Entry 8RNA (electron microscopy, 3.57 A resolution); this record covers chains C and E of the 10 polymer chains in the assembly.

Chain C:
Protein: Polymerase basic protein 2
Source organism: Influenza B virus (B/Memphis/13/2003)
UniProtKB: Q5V8X3 (Q5V8X3_9INFB); numbering as in UniProt (aligned over 1-770)
Sequence (799 residues; numbered 1 to 799; the number before each row is that of its first residue):
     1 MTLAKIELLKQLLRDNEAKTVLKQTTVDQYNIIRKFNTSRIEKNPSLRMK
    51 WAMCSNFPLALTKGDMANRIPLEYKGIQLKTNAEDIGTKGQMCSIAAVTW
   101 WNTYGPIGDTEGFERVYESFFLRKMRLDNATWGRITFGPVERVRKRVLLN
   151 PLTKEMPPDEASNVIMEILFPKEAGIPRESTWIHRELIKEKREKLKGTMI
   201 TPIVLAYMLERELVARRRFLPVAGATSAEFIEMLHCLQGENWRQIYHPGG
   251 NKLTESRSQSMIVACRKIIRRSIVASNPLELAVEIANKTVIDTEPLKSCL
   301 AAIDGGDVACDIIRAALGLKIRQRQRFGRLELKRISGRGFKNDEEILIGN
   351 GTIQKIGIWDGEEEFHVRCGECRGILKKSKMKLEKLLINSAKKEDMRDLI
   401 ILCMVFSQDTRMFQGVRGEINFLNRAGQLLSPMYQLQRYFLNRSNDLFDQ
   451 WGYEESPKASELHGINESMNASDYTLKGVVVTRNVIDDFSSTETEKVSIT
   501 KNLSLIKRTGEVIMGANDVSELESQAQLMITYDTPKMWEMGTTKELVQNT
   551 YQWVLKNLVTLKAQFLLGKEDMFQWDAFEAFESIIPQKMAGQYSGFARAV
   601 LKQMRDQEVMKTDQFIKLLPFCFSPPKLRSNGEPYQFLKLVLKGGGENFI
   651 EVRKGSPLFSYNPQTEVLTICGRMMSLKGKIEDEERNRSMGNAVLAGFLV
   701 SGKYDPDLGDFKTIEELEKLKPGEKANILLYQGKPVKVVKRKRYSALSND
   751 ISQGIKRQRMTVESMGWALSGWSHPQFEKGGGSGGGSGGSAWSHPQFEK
Disordered / not traced: 250-255, 767-799
Sequence notes: expression tag (771-799)

Chain E:
Protein: RNA-directed RNA polymerase catalytic subunit
Source organism: Influenza B virus (B/Memphis/13/2003)
Notes: EC 2.7.7.48
UniProtKB: Q5V8Y6 (Q5V8Y6_9INFB); numbering as in UniProt (aligned over 1-752)
Sequence (752 residues; row label = number of the first residue in the row):
     1 MNINPYFLFIDVPIQAAISTTFPYTGVPPYSHGTGTGYTIDTVIRTHEYS
    51 NKGKQYISDVTGCTMVDPTNGPLPEDNEPSAYAQLDCVLEALDRMDEEHP
   101 GLFQAASQNAMETLMVTTVDKLTQGRQTFDWTVCRNQPAATALNTTITSF
   151 RLNDLNGADKGGLIPFCQDIIDSLDRPEMTFFSVKNIKKKLPAKNRKGFL
   201 IKRIPMKVKDKITKVEYIKRALSLNTMTKDAERGKLKRRAIATAGIQIRG
   251 FVLVVENLAKNICENLEQSGLPVGGNEKKAKLSNAVAKMLSNCPPGGISM
   301 TVTGDNTKWNECLNPRIFLAMTERITRDSPIWFRDFCSIAPVLFSNKIAR
   351 LGKGFMITSKTKRLKAQIPCPDLFSIPLERYNEETRAKLKKLKPFFNEEG
   401 TASLSPGMMMGMFNMLSTVLGVAALGIKNIGNKEYLWDGLQSSDDFALFV
   451 NAKDEETCMEGINDFYRTCKLLGINMSKKKSYCNETGMFEFTSMFYRDGF
   501 VSNFAMELPSFGVAGVNESADMAIGMTIIKNNMINNGMGPATAQTAIQLF
   551 IADYRYTYKCHRGDSKVEGKRMKIIKELWENTKGRDGLLVADGGPNIYNL
   601 RNLHIPEIVLKYNLMDPEYKGRLLHPQNPFVGHLSIEGIKEADITPAHGP
   651 VKKMDYDAVSGTHSWRTKRNRSILNTDQRNMILEEQCYAKCCNLFEACFN
   701 SASYRKPVGQHSMLEAMAHRLRMDARLDYESGRMSKDDFEKAMAHLGEIG
   751 YI
Disordered / not traced: 228-238, 634-654

How chain C and chain E interact:
Residue-residue contacts (21):
  G133(C) - R363(E)
  A391(C) - R196(E)
  K393(C) - N195(E)
  K393(C) - R196(E)
  Q414(C) - R733(E)
  R417(C) - R733(E)
  D449(C) - S701(E)
  Y453(C) - A697(E)
  E467(C) - A697(E)
  E467(C) - S701(E)
  N470(C) - K194(E)
  N470(C) - R196(E)
  A471(C) - R196(E)  hydrogen bond (backbone-backbone)
  A471(C) - K197(E)
  A471(C) - G198(E)
  S472(C) - G198(E)
  S472(C) - E696(E)
  D473(C) - N693(E)
  Y474(C) - K690(E)
  Y474(C) - N693(E)
  Y474(C) - L694(E)  hydrophobic
Interface residues without a listed pair, chain C (18 interface residues in all): R134, K392, R411, N466, M469
Interface residues without a listed pair, chain E (14 interface residues in all): G732

Summary:
18 residues of chain C and 14 residues of chain E are in contact, with 1 hydrogen bond. Its one hydrogen bond,
A471(C)-R196(E), is backbone to backbone.
Here chain C is Polymerase basic protein 2 and chain E is RNA-directed RNA polymerase catalytic subunit, both
from Influenza B virus (B/Memphis/13/2003). Entry 8RNA (Influenza B polymerase apo-trimer) was determined by
electron microscopy (same publication as 8RN1, 8RN2, 8RN3, 8RN4, 8RN5, 8RN6 and 5 further entries).
